7XL3 - chains B and D of the 7 polymer chains in the assembly; structure by electron microscopy, 3.13 A resolution.

# Chain B
Name: DNA-directed RNA polymerase subunit alpha
From: Pseudomonas aeruginosa PAO1
Notes: EC 2.7.7.6
UniProt: O52760 (RPOA_PSEAE); residues 1-333 here = UniProt positions 1-333
Sequence (345 residues; numbered -11 to 333; the number before each row is that of its first residue; numbers below 1 keep their minus sign (Met-11 is residue -11)):
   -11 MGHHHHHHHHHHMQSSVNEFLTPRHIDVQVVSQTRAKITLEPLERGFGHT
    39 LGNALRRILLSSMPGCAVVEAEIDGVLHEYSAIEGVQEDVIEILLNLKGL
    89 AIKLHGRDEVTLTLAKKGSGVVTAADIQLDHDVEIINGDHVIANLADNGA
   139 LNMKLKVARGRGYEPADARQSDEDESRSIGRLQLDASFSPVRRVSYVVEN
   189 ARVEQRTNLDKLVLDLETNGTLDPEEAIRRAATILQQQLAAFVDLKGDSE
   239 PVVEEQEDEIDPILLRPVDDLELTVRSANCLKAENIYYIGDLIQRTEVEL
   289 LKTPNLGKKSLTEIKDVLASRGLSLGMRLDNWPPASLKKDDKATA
Not modelled in the structure: -11 to 5, 158-168, 233-333
Differences from the reference sequence: initiating methionine (-11); expression tag (-10 to 0)

# Chain D
Name: DNA-directed RNA polymerase subunit beta'
From: Pseudomonas aeruginosa PAO1
Notes: EC 2.7.7.6
UniProt: Q9HWC9 (RPOC_PSEAE); residue numbers follow UniProt; this construct covers 2-1399
Sequence (1412 residues; numbered 0 to 1411; the number before each row is that of its first residue; numbering starts at 0):
     0 MLKDLLNLLKNQGQIEEFDAIRIGLASPEMIRSWSFGEVKKPETINYRTF
    50 KPERDGLFCAKIFGPVKDYECLCGKYKRLKHRGVICEKCGVEVALAKVRR
   100 ERMGHIELASPVAHIWFLKSLPSRIGLLLDMTLRDIERVLYFESYVVIDP
   150 GMTTLEKGQLLNDEQYFEALEEFGDDFDARMGAEAVHELLNAIDLEHEIG
   200 RLREEIPQTNSETKIKKLSKRLKLMEAFQGSGNKPEWMVLTVLPVLPPDL
   250 RPLVPLDGGRFATSDLNDLYRRVINRNNRLKRLLDLAAPDIIVRNEKRML
   300 QEAVDALLDNGRRGRAITGSNKRPLKSLADMIKGKQGRFRQNLLGKRVDY
   350 SGRSVITVGPTLRLHQCGLPKKMALELFKPFIFGKLEGRGMATTIKAAKK
   400 MVERELPEVWDVLAEVIREHPVLLNRAPTLHRLGIQAFEPVLIEGKAIQL
   450 HPLVCAAYNADFDGDQMAVHVPLTLEAQLEARALMMSTNNILSPANGEPI
   500 IVPSQDVVMGLYYMTREAINAKGEGMAFADLQEVDRAYRSGQASLHARVK
   550 VRINEKIKGEDGQLTANTRIVDTTVGRALLFQVVPAGLPFDVVNQSMKKK
   600 AISKLINHCYRVVGLKDTVIFADQLMYTGFAYSTISGVSIGVNDFVIPDE
   650 KARIINAATDEVKEIESQYASGLVTQGEKYNKVIDLWSKANDEVSKAMMA
   700 NLSKEKVVDREGKEVDQESFNSMYMMADSGARGSAAQIRQLAGMRGLMAK
   750 PDGSIIETPITANFREGLNVLQYFISTHGARKGLADTALKTANSGYLTRR
   800 LVDVAQDLVVTEIDCGTEHGLLMSPHIEGGDVVEPLGERVLGRVIARDVF
   850 KPGSDEVIVPAGTLIDEKWVDFLEVMSVDEVVVRSPITCETRHGICAMCY
   900 GRDLARGHRVNIGEAVGVIAAQSIGEPGTQLTMRTFHIGGAASRTSAADN
   950 VQVKNGGTIRLHNLKHVVRADGALVAVSRSGELAVADDFGRERERYKLPY
  1000 GAVISVKEGDKVDPGAIVAKWDPHTHPIVTEVDGTVAFVGMEEGITVKRQ
  1050 TDELTGLTNIEVMDPKDRPAAGKDIRPAVKLIDAAGKDLLLPGTDVPAQY
  1100 FLPANALVNLTDGAKVSIGDVVARIPQETSKTRDITGGLPRVADLFEARR
  1150 PKEPSILAEISGTISFGKETKGKRRLVITPNDGSDPYEELIPKWRHLNVF
  1200 EGEQVNRGEVISDGPSNPHDILRLLGVSSLAKYIVNEIQDVYRLQGVKIN
  1250 DKHIETILRQMLRKVEVSESGDSSFIKGDQVELTQVLEENEQLGTEDKFP
  1300 AKYERVLLGITKASLSTESFISAASFQETTRVLTEAAVTGKRDFLRGLKE
  1350 NVVVGRLIPAGTGLAYHSERKRQRDLGKPQRVSASEAEAALTEALNSSGN
  1400 GSGSWSHPQFEK
Not modelled in the structure: 0-15, 932-946, 1127-1134, 1377-1411
Differences from the reference sequence: initiating methionine (0); expression tag (1, 1400-1411)
Swiss-Prot annotation at these positions:
  - binding site (Zn(2+)): Cys70, Cys72, Cys85, Cys88, Cys814, Cys888, Cys895, Cys898
  - binding site (Mg(2+)): Asp460, Asp462, Asp464
Bound ions: Zn2+ site 1 near Cys70 (its only coordinating residue here); Mg2+ near Asp464 (its only coordinating residue here); Zn2+ site 2: Cys888, Cys898

# Chain B / chain D interface
Residue-residue contacts - 35 pairs, chain B then chain D:
  Leu48(B) - Arg538(D)
  Glu80(B) - Arg551(D)  hydrogen bond (backbone-side chain)
  Glu80(B) - Ile569(D)
  Leu83(B) - Phe527(D)
  Leu83(B) - Ala528(D)
  Leu83(B) - Arg551(D)
  Leu83(B) - Ile569(D)  hydrophobic
  Asn84(B) - Arg551(D)  hydrogen bond
  Lys86(B) - Ala526(D)  hydrogen bond (side chain-backbone)
  Lys86(B) - Phe527(D)
  Lys86(B) - Ala528(D)
  Lys86(B) - Glu532(D)  salt bridge
  Tyr151(B) - Met525(D)
  Tyr151(B) - Phe527(D)
  Tyr151(B) - Glu532(D)
  Tyr151(B) - Ala536(D)  hydrophobic
  Tyr151(B) - Gln541(D)  hydrogen bond (backbone-side chain)
  Pro153(B) - Gln541(D)
  Asp173(B) - Ala526(D)
  Asp173(B) - Glu532(D)
  Ser175(B) - Arg535(D)
  Ser177(B) - Arg535(D)
  Val179(B) - Arg535(D)  hydrogen bond (backbone-side chain)
  Arg180(B) - Gln531(D)
  Arg180(B) - Arg535(D)
  Arg181(B) - Gln531(D)
  Arg190(B) - Trp409(D)  hydrogen bond (side chain-backbone)
  Arg190(B) - Asp410(D)  salt bridge
  Arg190(B) - Ala413(D)
  Glu192(B) - Pro406(D)
  Glu192(B) - Trp409(D)
  Glu192(B) - Asp410(D)  hydrogen bond (side chain-backbone)
  Thr195(B) - Lys370(D)  hydrogen bond
  Thr195(B) - Glu443(D)
  Glu205(B) - Gln531(D)  hydrogen bond
Interface residues without a listed pair, chain B (19 interface residues in all): Arg44, Ile79
Interface residues without a listed pair, chain D (22 interface residues in all): Asp529, Ser539, Lys549, Gln581

# In short
19 residues of chain B and 22 residues of chain D are in contact, with 9 hydrogen bonds and 2 salt bridges.
Polar pairs include Lys86(B)-Glu532(D), Arg190(B)-Asp410(D) and Glu80(B)-Arg551(D). UniProt lists 8
Zn2+-binding residues and 3 Mg2+-binding residues on chain D.
Chain B is DNA-directed RNA polymerase subunit alpha and chain D is DNA-directed RNA polymerase subunit beta',
both from Pseudomonas aeruginosa PAO1; the structure, Cryo-EM structure of Pseudomonas aeruginosa RNAP sigmaS
holoenzyme complexes with transcription factor SutA (open lobe), was determined by electron microscopy (same
publication as 7F0R, 7VF9 and 7XL4).
